Entry 1T6N (X-ray diffraction, 1.94 A resolution); this record covers chains A and B.

Chain A (and B):
Name: Probable ATP-dependent RNA helicase
From: Homo sapiens
Notes: fragment: N-terminal domain (residues 34-251); chain B of this document is another copy of the same molecule, construct and numbering; everything in this record applies to it too
UniProt: Q13838 (UAP56_HUMAN); numbering as in UniProt (aligned over 34-251)
Sequence (220 residues; each row starts with the number of its first residue):
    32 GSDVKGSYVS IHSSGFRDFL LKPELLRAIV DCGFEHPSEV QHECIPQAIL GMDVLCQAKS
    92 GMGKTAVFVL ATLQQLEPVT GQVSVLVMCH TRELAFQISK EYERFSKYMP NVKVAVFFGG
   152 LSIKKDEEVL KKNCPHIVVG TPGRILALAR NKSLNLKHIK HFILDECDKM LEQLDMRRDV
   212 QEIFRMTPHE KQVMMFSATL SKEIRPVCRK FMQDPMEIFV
Unresolved in the structure: 32-44
Sequence notes: cloning artifact (32-33)
Swiss-Prot annotation at these positions:
  - motif: S45 to H73 (Q motif), D196 to D199 (DECD box)
  - binding site (ATP): A89 to T96
  - modified residue: K36 (N6-acetyllysine), S38 (Phosphoserine), S41 (Phosphoserine), T172 (Phosphothreonine)
  - cross-link: K36 (Glycyl lysine isopeptide (Lys-Gly) (interchain with G-Cter in SUMO2))
  - mutagenesis: G94 to T96 (Loss of ATPase and helicase activity), K95 (K95A: Loss of ATPase and helicase activity), E197 (E197A: Loss of ATPase and helicase activity), C198 (C198A: No effect on ATPase activity), D199 (D199A: Increased ATPase activity and loss of helicase activity), S228 to T230 (Decreased ATPase activity and loss of helicase activity)
Small-molecule neighbours: citrate anion (FLC): A89, K90, S91, G92, M93, G94, K95, T96, A97, L125, E132
What the authors report for this chain:
  - binding site for citrate anion: K95, T96
  - contacts within the chain: T96-D196 (water-mediated contact), D199-T230 (hydrogen bond)
  - self-association interface (contacts with another copy of this molecule); pairs are residue here / residue on that copy: C63-K131, Q128-K138, S130-K138, K131-M140, N142-E159, N142-K163, K144-K163, K144-N164, K156

How chain A and chain B interact:
Contacting residue pairs - 27 pairs, chain A then chain B:
  R123(A) - D62(B)  salt bridge
  F127(A) - D62(B)
  F127(A) - Y139(B)
  S130(A) - K138(B)
  K131(A) - C63(B)  hydrogen bond (side chain-backbone)
  K131(A) - F65(B)
  K131(A) - R135(B)
  E134(A) - R135(B)  salt bridge
  E134(A) - K138(B)  salt bridge
  R135(A) - R135(B)
  S137(A) - K131(B)  hydrogen bond (backbone-side chain)
  K138(A) - Q128(B)  hydrogen bond (backbone-side chain)
  K138(A) - K131(B)
  M140(A) - K131(B)  hydrogen bond (backbone-side chain)
  P141(A) - F127(B)  hydrophobic
  P141(A) - K131(B)
  N142(A) - K131(B)
  K156(A) - E55(B)  salt bridge
  K156(A) - R58(B)
  E159(A) - P141(B)
  E159(A) - N142(B)  hydrogen bond
  V160(A) - P141(B)  hydrophobic
  K163(A) - P141(B)
  K163(A) - N142(B)  hydrogen bond
  K163(A) - K144(B)  hydrogen bond (backbone-side chain)
  N164(A) - P141(B)
  N164(A) - K144(B)  hydrogen bond
Other interface residues (no listed pair), chain A (19 interface residues in all): R58, Y139, V143
Other interface residues (no listed pair), chain B (17 interface residues in all): G64, E124, E134

Summary:
The interface between chain A and chain B involves 19 residues on one side and 17 on the other; the contacts
include 8 hydrogen bonds and 4 salt bridges. Polar contacts include R123(A)-D62(B), E134(A)-R135(B) and
E134(A)-K138(B). The paper reports a binding site for citrate anion at K95(A) and T96(A); a self-association
interface involving C63(A), Q128(A) and S130(A) among others.
Both chains are Probable ATP-dependent RNA helicase (Homo sapiens). Entry 1T6N (Crystal structure of the
N-terminal domain of human UAP56) was determined by X-ray diffraction, deposited together with 1T5I.
